5L0B - chain A; structure by X-ray diffraction, 2.41 A resolution.

[Chain A]
Molecule: Ectonucleotide pyrophosphatase/phosphodiesterase family member 2
From: Rattus norvegicus
Notes: EC 3.1.4.39
UniProtKB: Q64610 (ENPP2_RAT), isoform Q64610-2; residue numbers follow UniProt; this construct covers 1-862
Amino-acid sequence (871 residues; each row starts with the number of its first residue):
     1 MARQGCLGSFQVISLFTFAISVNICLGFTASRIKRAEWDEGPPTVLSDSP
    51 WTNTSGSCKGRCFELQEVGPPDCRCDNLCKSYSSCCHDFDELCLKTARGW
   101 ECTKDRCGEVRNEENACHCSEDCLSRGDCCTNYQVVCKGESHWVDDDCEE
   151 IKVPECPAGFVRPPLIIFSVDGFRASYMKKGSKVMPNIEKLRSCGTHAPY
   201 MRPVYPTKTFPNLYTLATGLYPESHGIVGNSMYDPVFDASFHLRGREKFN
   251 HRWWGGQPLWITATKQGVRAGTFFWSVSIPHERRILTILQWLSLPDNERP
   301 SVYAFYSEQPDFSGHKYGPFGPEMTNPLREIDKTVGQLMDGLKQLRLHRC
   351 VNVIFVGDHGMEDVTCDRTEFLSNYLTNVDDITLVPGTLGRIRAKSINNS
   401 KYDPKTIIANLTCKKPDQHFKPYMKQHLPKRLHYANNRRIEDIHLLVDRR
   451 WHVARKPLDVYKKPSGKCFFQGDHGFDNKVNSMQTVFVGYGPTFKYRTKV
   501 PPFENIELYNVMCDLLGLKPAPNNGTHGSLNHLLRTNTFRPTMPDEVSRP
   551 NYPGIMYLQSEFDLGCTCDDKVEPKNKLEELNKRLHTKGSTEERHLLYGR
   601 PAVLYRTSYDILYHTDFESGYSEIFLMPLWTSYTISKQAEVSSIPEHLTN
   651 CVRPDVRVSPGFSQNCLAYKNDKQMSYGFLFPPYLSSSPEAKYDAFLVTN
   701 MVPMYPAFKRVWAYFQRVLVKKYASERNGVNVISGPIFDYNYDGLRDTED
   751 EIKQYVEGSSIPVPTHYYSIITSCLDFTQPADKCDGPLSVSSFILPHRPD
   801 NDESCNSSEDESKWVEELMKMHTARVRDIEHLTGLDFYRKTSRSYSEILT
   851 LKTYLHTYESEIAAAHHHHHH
Disordered / not traced: 1-51, 460-467, 572-592, 860-871
Construct notes: engineered mutation Thr591 (Arg in Q64610), Glu592 (Lys in Q64610); expression tag (863-871)
Disulfide bonds: Cys58-Cys75, Cys62-Cys93, Cys73-Cys86, Cys79-Cys85, Cys102-Cys119, Cys107-Cys137, Cys117-Cys130, Cys123-Cys129, Cys148-Cys194, Cys156-Cys350, Cys366-Cys468, Cys413-Cys805, Cys566-Cys666, Cys568-Cys651, Cys774-Cys784
Glycans and other covalent adducts: N-acetylglucosamine (NAG) linked to Asn410, Asn524
Metal / ion sites: Zn2+ site 1: Asp171, Thr209, Asp358, His359; Zn2+ site 2: Asp311, His315, His474; Zn2+ site 3: Asp739, Asn741, Asp743, Leu745, Asp747
Residues lining bound ligands: 6ZM (1-{2-[(2,3-dihydro-1H-inden-2-yl)amino]-7,8-dihydropyrido[4,3-d]pyrimidin-6(5H)-yl}ethan-1-one): Ile167, Ser169, Thr209, Phe210, Leu213, Leu216, Ala217, Phe273, Phe274, Trp275, Val277, Ala304, Phe305, Tyr306, Glu308, Phe312
Swiss-Prot annotation at these positions:
  - motif: Arg126 to Asp128 (Cell attachment site)
  - active site: Thr209 (Nucleophile)
  - binding site (Zn(2+)): Asp171, Thr209, Asp311, His315, Asp358, His359, His474
  - binding site (1-(9Z-octadecenoyl)-sn-glycero-3-phosphate): Thr209, Asn230, Asp311, His474
  - binding site (1-hexadecanoyl-sn-glycero-3-phosphate): Thr209, Asn230, Asp311, His474
  - binding site (1-tetradecanoyl-sn-glycerol 3-phosphate): Thr209, Asn230, Asp311, His474
  - glycosylation (N-linked (GlcNAc...) asparagine): Asn53, Asn398, Asn410, Asn524
Reported in the primary citation:
  - binding site for 6ZM: Phe273, Trp275, Tyr306

[Summary]
Chain A binds compound 6ZM. Covalently linked N-acetylglucosamine: at Asn410 and Asn524. The Zn2+ site 1 is
built by Asp171, Thr209, Asp358 and His359. From UniProt: active-site residue Thr209, 7 Zn2+-binding residues,
4 residues binding 1-(9Z-octadecenoyl)-sn-glycero-3-phosphate and 4 residues binding
1-hexadecanoyl-sn-glycero-3-phosphate. From the paper: a binding site for 6ZM at Phe273, Trp275 and Tyr306.
Chain A is Ectonucleotide pyrophosphatase/phosphodiesterase family member 2 (Rattus norvegicus); the
structure, Crystal Structure of Autotaxin and Compound 1, was determined by X-ray diffraction, deposited
together with 5L0E and 5L0K.
